4IXV - chains A and B of the 3 polymer chains in the assembly; structure by X-ray diffraction, 2.30 A resolution.

[Chain A (and B)]
Molecule: Arginase-2, mitochondrial
Organism: Homo sapiens
Notes: EC 3.5.3.1; chain B of this document is another copy of the same molecule, construct and numbering; everything in this record applies to it too
UniProtKB: P78540 (ARGI2_HUMAN); residues 24-329 here = UniProt positions 24-329
Chain sequence (306 residues; row label = number of the first residue in the row):
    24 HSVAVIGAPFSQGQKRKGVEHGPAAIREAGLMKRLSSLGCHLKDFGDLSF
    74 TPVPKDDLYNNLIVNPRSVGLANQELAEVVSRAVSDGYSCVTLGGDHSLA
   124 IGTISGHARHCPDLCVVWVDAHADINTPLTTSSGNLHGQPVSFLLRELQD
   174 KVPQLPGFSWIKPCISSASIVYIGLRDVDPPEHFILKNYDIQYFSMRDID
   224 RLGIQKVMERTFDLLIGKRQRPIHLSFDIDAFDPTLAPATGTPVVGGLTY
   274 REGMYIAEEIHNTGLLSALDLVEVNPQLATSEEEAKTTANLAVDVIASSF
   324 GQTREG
Metal / ion sites: Mn2+ site 1: His-120, Asp-143, Asp-147, Asp-251 (together with XA1); Mn2+ site 2: Asp-143, His-145, Asp-251, Asp-253 (together with XA1)
Ligand contacts:
  - benzamidine (BEN): Asn-83, Asn-84, Leu-85
  - XA1 ({(5R)-5-amino-5-carboxy-5-[1-(4-chlorobenzyl)piperidin-4-yl]pentyl}(trihydroxy)borate(1-)): His-120, Asp-143, His-145, Asp-147, Asn-149, Thr-154, Ser-155, Ser-156, Asn-158, His-160, Gly-161, Asp-200, Asp-202, Glu-205, Asp-251, Asp-253, Thr-265, Glu-296
Swiss-Prot annotation at these positions:
  - binding site (Mn(2+)): His-120, Asp-143, His-145, Asp-147, Asp-251, Asp-253
  - binding site (substrate): His-145 to Asn-149, Ser-156 to Asn-158, Asp-202, Thr-265, Glu-296

[Interface between chain A and chain B]
Pairs across the interface (26; chain A residue first):
  Gln-228(A) / Arg-224(B)
  Tyr-273(A) / Val-268(B)
  Tyr-273(A) / Gly-269(B)
  Arg-274(A) / Met-219(B)
  Arg-274(A) / Ile-222(B)
  Arg-274(A) / Asp-223(B)  salt bridge
  Arg-274(A) / Gly-269(B)
  Arg-274(A) / Gly-270(B)  hydrogen bond (side chain-backbone)
  Arg-274(A) / Glu-275(B)  salt bridge
  Tyr-278(A) / Arg-220(B)
  Tyr-278(A) / Arg-224(B)  hydrogen bond
  Glu-281(A) / Arg-220(B)  salt bridge
  Glu-282(A) / Arg-220(B)  salt bridge
  Asn-285(A) / Arg-220(B)
  Arg-327(A) / Leu-198(B)
  Arg-327(A) / Arg-199(B)
  Arg-327(A) / Met-219(B)
  Arg-327(A) / Arg-220(B)
  Arg-327(A) / Asp-223(B)  salt bridge
  Glu-328(A) / Val-201(B)
  Glu-328(A) / His-206(B)  hydrogen bond (backbone-side chain)
  Glu-328(A) / Tyr-216(B)  hydrogen bond
  Glu-328(A) / Ser-218(B)
  Gly-329(A) / Val-201(B)
  Gly-329(A) / Pro-203(B)
  Gly-329(A) / His-206(B)  hydrogen bond (backbone-side chain)
Interface residues without a listed pair, chain A (11 interface residues in all): Asp-317
Interface residues without a listed pair, chain B (19 interface residues in all): Asp-200, Leu-271, Thr-272

[Overview]
11 residues of chain A face 19 of chain B across their interface; the contacts include 5 hydrogen bonds and 5
salt bridges. Polar pairs include Arg-274(A)/Asp-223(B), Arg-274(A)/Glu-275(B) and Glu-281(A)/Arg-220(B).
Chain A binds benzamidine and compound XA1.
Chain A and chain B are both Arginase-2, mitochondrial (Homo sapiens); the structure, Crystal structure of
human Arginase-2 complexed with inhibitor 2d:
{(5R)-5-amino-5-carboxy-5-[1-(4-chlorobenzyl)piperidin-4-yl]pentyl}(trihydroxy)borate(1-), was determined by
X-ray diffraction together with 4IXU from the same study.
